PDB entry 2Z7X | X-ray diffraction, 2.10 A resolution | chains B and C of the 3 polymer chains in the assembly

[Chain B]
Protein: Toll-like receptor 1, Variable lymphocyte receptor B
From: Homo sapiens
UniProtKB: chimeric construct of Q15399, Q4G1L2: residues 25-476 from Q15399 (TLR1_HUMAN) positions 25-476 (same numbers); residues 478-544 from Q4G1L2 positions 133-199 (UniProt number = residue number - 345)
Sequence (520 residues; numbered 25 to 544; the number before each row is that of its first residue):
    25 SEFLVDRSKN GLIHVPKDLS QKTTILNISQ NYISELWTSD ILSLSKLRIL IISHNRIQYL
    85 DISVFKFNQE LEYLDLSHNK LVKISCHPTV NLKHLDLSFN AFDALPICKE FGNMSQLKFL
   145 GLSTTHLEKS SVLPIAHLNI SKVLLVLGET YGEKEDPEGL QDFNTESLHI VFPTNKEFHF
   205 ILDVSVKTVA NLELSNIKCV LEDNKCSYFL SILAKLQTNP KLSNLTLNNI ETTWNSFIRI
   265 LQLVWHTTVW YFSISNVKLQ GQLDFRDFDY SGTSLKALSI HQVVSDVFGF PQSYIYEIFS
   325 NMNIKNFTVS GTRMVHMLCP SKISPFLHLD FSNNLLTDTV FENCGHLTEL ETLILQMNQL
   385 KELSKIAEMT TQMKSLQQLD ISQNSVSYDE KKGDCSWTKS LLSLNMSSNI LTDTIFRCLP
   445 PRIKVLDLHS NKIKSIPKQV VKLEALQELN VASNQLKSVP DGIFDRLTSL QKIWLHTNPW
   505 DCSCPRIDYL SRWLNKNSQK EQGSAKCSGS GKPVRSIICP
Disulfide bonds: Cys110-Cys132, Cys223-Cys230, Cys343-Cys368, Cys419-Cys442, Cys506-Cys531
Glycans and other covalent adducts: glycan linked to Asn51; N-acetylglucosamine (NAG) linked to Asn163, Asn330, Asn429
Sequence notes: linker (477)
Swiss-Prot annotation at these positions:
  - region: Gly313 to Gln316 (Interaction with bacterial lipopeptide)
  - glycosylation (N-linked (GlcNAc...) asparagine): Asn51, Asn137, Asn163, Asn330, Asn429

[Chain C]
Protein: Pam3CSK4
Sequence (6 residues; each row starts with the number of its first residue):
     7 CSKKKK
Glycans and other covalent adducts: palmitic acid (PLM) linked to Cys7; (2S)-3-hydroxypropane-1,2-diyl dihexadecanoate (Z41) linked to Cys7
Modified residues: Cys7 (D-cysteine; DCY)

[Interface between chain B and chain C]
Residue-residue contacts (6; chain B residue first):
  Phe312(B) - Cys7(C)
  Gly313(B) - Cys7(C)
  Gly313(B) - Ser8(C)
  Gly313(B) - Lys9(C)  hydrogen bond (backbone-backbone)
  Pro315(B) - Ser8(C)
  Tyr318(B) - Lys11(C)  hydrogen bond
Interface residues without a listed pair, chain B (5 interface residues in all): Phe314

[Overview]
5 residues of chain B face 4 of chain C across their interface, with 2 hydrogen bonds. Polar contacts include
Tyr318(B)-Lys11(C) and Gly313(B)-Lys9(C). Covalently linked N-acetylglucosamine: at Asn163(B), Asn330(B) and
Asn429(B). Palmitic acid is covalently linked to Cys7(C). Covalently linked compound Z41: at Cys7(C).
Here chain B is Toll-like receptor 1, Variable lymphocyte receptor B (Homo sapiens) and chain C is Pam3CSK4.
Entry 2Z7X (Crystal structure of the TLR1-TLR2 heterodimer induced by binding of a tri-acylated lipopeptide)
was determined by X-ray diffraction together with 2Z81, 2Z82 and 2Z80 from the same study.
